6KUV - chains A and R of the 5 polymer chains in the assembly; structure by electron microscopy, 4.10 A resolution (low resolution: residue-level contacts below are approximate; hydrogen-bond / salt-bridge calls are withheld).

Chain A:
Name: Polymerase 3
From: Influenza D virus (D/swine/Oklahoma/1334/2011)
UniProtKB: K9LHJ4 (K9LHJ4_9ORTO); numbering as in UniProt (aligned over 1-710)
Sequence (710 residues; each row starts with the number of its first residue):
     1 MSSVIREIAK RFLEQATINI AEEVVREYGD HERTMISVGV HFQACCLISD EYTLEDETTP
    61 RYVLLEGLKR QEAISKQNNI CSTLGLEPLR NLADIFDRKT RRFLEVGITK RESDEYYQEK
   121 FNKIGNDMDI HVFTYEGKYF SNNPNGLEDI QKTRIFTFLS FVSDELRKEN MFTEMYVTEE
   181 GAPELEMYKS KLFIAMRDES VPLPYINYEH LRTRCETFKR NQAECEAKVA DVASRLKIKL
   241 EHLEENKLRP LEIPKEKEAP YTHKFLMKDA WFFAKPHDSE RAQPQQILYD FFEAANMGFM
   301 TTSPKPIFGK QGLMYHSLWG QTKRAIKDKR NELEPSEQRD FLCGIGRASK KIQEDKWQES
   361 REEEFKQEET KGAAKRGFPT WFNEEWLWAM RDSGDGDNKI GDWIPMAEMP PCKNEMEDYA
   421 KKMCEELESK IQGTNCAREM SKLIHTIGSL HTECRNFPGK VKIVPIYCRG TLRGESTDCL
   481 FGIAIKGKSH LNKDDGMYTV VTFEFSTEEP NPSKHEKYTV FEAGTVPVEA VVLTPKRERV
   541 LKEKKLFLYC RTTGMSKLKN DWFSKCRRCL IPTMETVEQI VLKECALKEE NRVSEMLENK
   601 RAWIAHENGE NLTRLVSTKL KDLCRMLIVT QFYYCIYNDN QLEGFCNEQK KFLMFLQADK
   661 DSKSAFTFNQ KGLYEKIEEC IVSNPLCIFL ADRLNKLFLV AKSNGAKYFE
Not modelled in the structure: 1-3, 179-183, 394-398, 531-541

Chain R:
Molecule: 3'-cRNA
Sequence (14 nucleotides; numbered 1 to 14; the number before each row is that of its first residue):
     1 UCCUUGCUAC UGCU
Not modelled in the structure: 11-14

Interface between chain A and chain R:
Residue-residue contacts - 18 pairs, chain A then chain R:
  Gln283(A) - U8(R)
  Gln283(A) - A9(R)
  Pro284(A) - U8(R)
  Gln285(A) - U8(R)
  Pro405(A) - C10(R)
  Ile444(A) - C10(R)
  His445(A) - C10(R)
  Thr452(A) - A9(R)
  Glu453(A) - U8(R)
  Arg455(A) - G6(R)
  Asn456(A) - G6(R)
  Asn456(A) - U8(R)
  Phe457(A) - C7(R)
  Phe457(A) - U8(R)
  Pro458(A) - G6(R)
  Lys462(A) - U8(R)
  Arg469(A) - C10(R)
  Arg567(A) - C10(R)
Other interface residues (no listed pair), chain A (17 interface residues in all): Lys488, Ser564
Other interface residues (no listed pair), chain R (6 interface residues in all): C3

Overview:
The interface between chain A and chain R involves 17 residues on one side and 6 on the other.
Chain A is Polymerase 3 (Influenza D virus (D/swine/Oklahoma/1334/2011)) and chain R is 3'-cRNA; the
structure, Structure of influenza D virus polymerase bound to cRNA promoter in class 2, was determined by
electron microscopy together with 6KUJ, 6KUK, 6KUP, 6KUR, 6KUT and 6KV5 from the same study.
